PDB entry 6FW5 | X-ray diffraction, 2.75 A resolution | chain A

# Chain A
Molecule: Probable thioesterase TesA
Organism: Mycobacterium tuberculosis CDC1551
Notes: EC 3.1.2.-
UniProt: P9WQD4 (TESA_MYCTO); residue numbers follow UniProt; this construct covers 1-261
Sequence (261 residues; row label = number of the first residue in the row):
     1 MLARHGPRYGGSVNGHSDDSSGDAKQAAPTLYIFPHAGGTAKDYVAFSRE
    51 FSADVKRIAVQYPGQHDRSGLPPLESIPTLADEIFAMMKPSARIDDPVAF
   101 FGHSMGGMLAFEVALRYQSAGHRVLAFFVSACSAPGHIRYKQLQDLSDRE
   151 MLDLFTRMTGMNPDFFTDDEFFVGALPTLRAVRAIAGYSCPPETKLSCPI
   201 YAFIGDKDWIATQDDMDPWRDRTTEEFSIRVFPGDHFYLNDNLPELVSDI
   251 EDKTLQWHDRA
Not modelled in the structure: 1-27, 261
Covalent attachments: phosphate ion (PO4) linked to Ser104
UniProt features mapped onto this chain:
  - active site: Ser104, Asp208, His236

# Overview
Curated annotation (UniProt) lists 3 active-site residues.
Chain A is Probable thioesterase TesA (Mycobacterium tuberculosis CDC1551); the structure, TesA a major
thioesterase from Mycobacterium tuberculosis, was determined by X-ray diffraction together with 6FVJ from the
same study.
